4U15 - chain A; structure by X-ray diffraction, 2.80 A resolution.

Chain A:
Molecule: Muscarinic acetylcholine receptor M3, Lysozyme
Organism: Rattus norvegicus
Notes: EC 3.2.1.17; fragment: UNP P08483 residues 57-259, 482-563, UNP D9IEF7 residues 61-161
UniProtKB: chimeric construct of P08483, D9IEF7: residues 57-259 from P08483 (ACM3_RAT) positions 57-259 (same numbers); residues 1018-1118 from D9IEF7 positions 61-161 (UniProt number = residue number - 957); residues 482-563 from P08483 (ACM3_RAT) positions 482-563 (same numbers)
Chain sequence (418 residues; each row starts with the number of its first residue; note: 104 numbers in that range are skipped by the numbering (no residue carries them; nothing is unmodelled there)):
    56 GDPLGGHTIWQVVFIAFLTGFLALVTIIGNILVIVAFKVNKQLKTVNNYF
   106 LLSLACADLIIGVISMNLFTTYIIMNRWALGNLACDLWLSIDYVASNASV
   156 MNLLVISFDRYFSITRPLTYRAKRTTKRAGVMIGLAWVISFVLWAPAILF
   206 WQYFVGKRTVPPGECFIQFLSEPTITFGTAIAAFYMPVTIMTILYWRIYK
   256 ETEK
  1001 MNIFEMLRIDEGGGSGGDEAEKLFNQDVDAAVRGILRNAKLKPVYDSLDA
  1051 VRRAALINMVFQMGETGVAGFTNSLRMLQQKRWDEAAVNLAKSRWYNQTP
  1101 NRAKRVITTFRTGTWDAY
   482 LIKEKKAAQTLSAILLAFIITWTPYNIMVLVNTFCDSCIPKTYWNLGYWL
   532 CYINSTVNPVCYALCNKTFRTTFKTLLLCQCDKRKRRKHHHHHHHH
Unresolved in the structure: 56-62, 558-577
Differences from the reference sequence: expression tag (56, 564-577); linker (1001-1017); conflict Ala1054 (Cys97 in D9IEF7)
Cystine bridges: Cys140-Cys220, Cys516-Cys519
Small-molecule neighbours:
  - Tiotropium (0HK; (1R,2R,4S,5S,7S)-7-{[hydroxy(dithiophen-2-yl)acetyl]oxy}-9,9-dimethyl-3-oxa-9-azoniatricyclo[3.3.1.0~2,4~]nonane): Asp147, Tyr148, Ser151, Asn152, Trp199, Leu225, Thr231, Thr234, Ala235, Ala238, Phe239, Trp503, Tyr506, Asn507, Tyr529, Cys532, Tyr533
  - d(-)-tartaric acid (TAR), molecule 1: Gly1070, Phe1071, Thr1072, Asn1073, Ser1074, Asn1089
  - d(-)-tartaric acid (TAR), molecule 2: Thr1099, Pro1100, Asn1101, Arg1102
What the authors report for this chain:
  - binding site for hexaethylene glycol: Trp525

Overview:
Bound to chain A: Tiotropium and d(-)-tartaric acid. The paper reports a binding site for hexaethylene glycol
at Trp525.
Chain A is Muscarinic acetylcholine receptor M3, Lysozyme (Rattus norvegicus); the structure, M3-mT4L receptor
bound to tiotropium, was determined by X-ray diffraction together with 4U14 and 4U16 from the same study.
